PDB entry 4A3M | X-ray diffraction, 3.90 A resolution | chains B and J of the 15 polymer chains in the assembly

[Chain B]
Name: DNA-directed RNA polymerase II subunit RPB2
Organism: Saccharomyces cerevisiae
Notes: EC 2.7.7.6
UniProtKB: P08518 (RPB2_YEAST); residues 1-1224 here = UniProt positions 1-1224
Amino-acid sequence (1224 residues; numbered 1 to 1224; the number before each row is that of its first residue):
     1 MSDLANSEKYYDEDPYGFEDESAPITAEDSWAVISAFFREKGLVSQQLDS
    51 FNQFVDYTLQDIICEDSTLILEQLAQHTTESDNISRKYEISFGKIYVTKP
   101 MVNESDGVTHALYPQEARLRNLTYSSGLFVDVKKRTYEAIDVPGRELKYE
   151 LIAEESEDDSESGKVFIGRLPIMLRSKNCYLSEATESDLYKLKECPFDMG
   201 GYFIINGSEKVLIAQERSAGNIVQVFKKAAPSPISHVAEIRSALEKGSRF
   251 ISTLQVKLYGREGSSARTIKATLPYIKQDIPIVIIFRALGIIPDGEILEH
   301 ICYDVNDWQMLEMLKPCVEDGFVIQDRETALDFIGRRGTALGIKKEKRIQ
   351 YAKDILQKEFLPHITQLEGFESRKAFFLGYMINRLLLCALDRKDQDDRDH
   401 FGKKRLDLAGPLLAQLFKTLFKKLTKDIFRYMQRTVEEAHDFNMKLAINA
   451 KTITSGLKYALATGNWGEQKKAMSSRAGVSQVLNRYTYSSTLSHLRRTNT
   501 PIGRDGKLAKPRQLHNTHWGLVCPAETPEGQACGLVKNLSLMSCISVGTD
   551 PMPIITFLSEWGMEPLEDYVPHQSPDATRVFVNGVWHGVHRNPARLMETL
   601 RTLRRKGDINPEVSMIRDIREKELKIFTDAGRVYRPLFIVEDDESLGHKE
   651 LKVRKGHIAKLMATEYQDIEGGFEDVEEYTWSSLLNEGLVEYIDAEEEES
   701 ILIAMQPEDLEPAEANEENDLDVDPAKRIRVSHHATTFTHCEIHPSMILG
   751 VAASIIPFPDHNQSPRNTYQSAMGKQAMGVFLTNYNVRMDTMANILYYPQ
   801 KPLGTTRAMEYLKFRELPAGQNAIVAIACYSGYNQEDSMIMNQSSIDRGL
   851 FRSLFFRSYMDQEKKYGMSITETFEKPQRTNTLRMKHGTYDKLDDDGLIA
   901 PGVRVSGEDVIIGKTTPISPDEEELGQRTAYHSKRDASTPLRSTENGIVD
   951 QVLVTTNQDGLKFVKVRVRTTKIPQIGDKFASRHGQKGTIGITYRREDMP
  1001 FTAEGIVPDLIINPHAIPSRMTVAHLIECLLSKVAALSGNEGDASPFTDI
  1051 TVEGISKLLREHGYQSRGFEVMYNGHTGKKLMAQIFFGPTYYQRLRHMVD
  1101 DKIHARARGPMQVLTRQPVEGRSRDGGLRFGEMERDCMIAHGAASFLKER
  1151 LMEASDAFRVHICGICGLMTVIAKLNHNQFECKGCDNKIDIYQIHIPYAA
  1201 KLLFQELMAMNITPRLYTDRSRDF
Disordered / not traced: 1-19, 71-89, 135-163, 438-445, 503-508, 669-677, 716-721, 920-932
Metal / ion sites: Zn2+: C1163, C1166, C1182, C1185
Residues lining bound ligands: AMP-CPP (APC; diphosphomethylphosphonic acid adenosyl ester): R766, Y769, D837, K987, S1019, R1020

[Chain J]
Name: DNA-directed RNA polymerases I, II, and III subunit RPABC5
Organism: Saccharomyces cerevisiae
UniProtKB: P22139 (RPAB5_YEAST); residue numbers follow UniProt; this construct covers 1-70
Amino-acid sequence (70 residues; numbered 1 to 70; the number before each row is that of its first residue):
     1 MIVPVRCFSCGKVVGDKWESYLNLLQEDELDEGTALSRLGLKRYCCRRMI
    51 LTHVDLIEKFLRYNPLEKRD
Disordered / not traced: 66-70
Metal / ion sites: Zn2+: C7, C10, C45, C46
UniProt features mapped onto this chain:
  - binding site (Zn(2+)): C7, C10, C45, C46
  - cross-link: K59 (Glycyl lysine isopeptide (Lys-Gly) (interchain with G-Cter in ubiquitin))

[Interface between chain B and chain J]
Contacting residue pairs - 77 pairs, chain B then chain J:
  E186(B) - R62(J)  salt bridge
  S187(B) - R62(J)
  Y190(B) - K59(J)
  Y190(B) - R62(J)
  Y190(B) - Y63(J)
  K193(B) - Y63(J)
  E194(B) - Y63(J)
  C195(B) - Y63(J)
  P196(B) - Y63(J)
  V780(B) - M1(J)  hydrophobic
  V780(B) - L56(J)  hydrophobic
  T783(B) - L56(J)
  T783(B) - K59(J)
  T783(B) - F60(J)
  T783(B) - Y63(J)  hydrogen bond
  N784(B) - Y63(J)  hydrogen bond (backbone-side chain)
  Y785(B) - M1(J)
  Y785(B) - F60(J)
  I795(B) - M1(J)  hydrophobic
  L796(B) - M1(J)
  Y797(B) - M1(J)
  Y798(B) - M1(J)
  Y798(B) - I2(J)
  Y798(B) - P4(J)  hydrophobic
  P799(B) - M1(J)
  P799(B) - V54(J)
  P799(B) - L56(J)  hydrophobic
  Q800(B) - M49(J)  hydrogen bond
  Q800(B) - T52(J)
  K801(B) - L51(J)
  K801(B) - T52(J)  hydrogen bond (backbone-side chain)
  K801(B) - V54(J)
  L803(B) - R48(J)
  L803(B) - L51(J)  hydrophobic
  R815(B) - V54(J)
  E816(B) - V54(J)
  E816(B) - L56(J)
  E816(B) - K59(J)
  N822(B) - R48(J)  hydrogen bond (backbone-side chain)
  N822(B) - T52(J)  hydrogen bond
  A823(B) - R48(J)
  I824(B) - S9(J)
  I824(B) - Y44(J)  hydrophobic
  I824(B) - C45(J)  hydrophobic
  I824(B) - R48(J)
  S844(B) - F8(J)
  S845(B) - F8(J)
  S845(B) - S9(J)
  R848(B) - R6(J)
  R848(B) - C7(J)
  R848(B) - F8(J)  hydrogen bond (side chain-backbone)
  R848(B) - G11(J)
  G849(B) - F8(J)
  L850(B) - F8(J)  hydrophobic
  R996(B) - S9(J)
  E1004(B) - K42(J)  salt bridge
  E1004(B) - R43(J)
  I1006(B) - R43(J)
  I1006(B) - Y44(J)  hydrophobic
  I1006(B) - C45(J)  hydrophobic
  V1007(B) - S9(J)
  D1009(B) - S9(J)  hydrogen bond
  D1009(B) - R48(J)  salt bridge
  K1033(B) - Y44(J)
  A1036(B) - R47(J)  hydrogen bond (backbone-side chain)
  A1036(B) - L51(J)
  L1037(B) - Y44(J)  hydrophobic
  L1037(B) - R47(J)  hydrogen bond (backbone-side chain)
  S1038(B) - G33(J)
  G1039(B) - E32(J)
  G1039(B) - R47(J)
  G1039(B) - L51(J)
  N1040(B) - E32(J)
  Y1064(B) - Y44(J)
  E1070(B) - Y44(J)  hydrogen bond
  F1087(B) - Y44(J)
  P1089(B) - Y44(J)
Also at the interface, not in a pair above, chain B (53 interface residues in all): F197, V787, P802, L817, Q821, N842, G1005, A1035, G1088
Also at the interface, not in a pair above, chain J (32 interface residues in all): V3, V5, C10, D31, L36, H53, P65

[Overview]
53 residues of chain B face 32 of chain J across their interface; the contacts include 11 hydrogen bonds and 3
salt bridges. Polar contacts include E186(B)-R62(J), E1004(B)-K42(J) and D1009(B)-R48(J). Chain B binds
AMP-CPP. Curated annotation (UniProt) lists 4 Zn2+-binding residues on chain J.
Here chain B is DNA-directed RNA polymerase II subunit RPB2 and chain J is DNA-directed RNA polymerases I, II,
and III subunit RPABC5, both from Saccharomyces cerevisiae. Entry 4A3M (RNA Polymerase II initial transcribing
complex with a 4nt DNA-RNA hybrid and soaked with AMPCPP) was determined by X-ray diffraction (same
publication as 4A3B, 4A3C, 4A3D, 4A3E, 4A3F, 4A3G and 4 further entries).
